Entry 1L9U (X-ray diffraction, 4.00 A resolution); this record covers chains A and C of the 6 polymer chains in the assembly.

Chain A:
Name: RNA polymerase, alpha subunit
Source organism: Thermus aquaticus
Notes: EC 2.7.7.6
UniProtKB: Q9KWU8 (RPOA_THEAQ); residues 1-314 here = UniProt positions 1-314
Sequence (314 residues; numbered 1 to 314; the number before each row is that of its first residue):
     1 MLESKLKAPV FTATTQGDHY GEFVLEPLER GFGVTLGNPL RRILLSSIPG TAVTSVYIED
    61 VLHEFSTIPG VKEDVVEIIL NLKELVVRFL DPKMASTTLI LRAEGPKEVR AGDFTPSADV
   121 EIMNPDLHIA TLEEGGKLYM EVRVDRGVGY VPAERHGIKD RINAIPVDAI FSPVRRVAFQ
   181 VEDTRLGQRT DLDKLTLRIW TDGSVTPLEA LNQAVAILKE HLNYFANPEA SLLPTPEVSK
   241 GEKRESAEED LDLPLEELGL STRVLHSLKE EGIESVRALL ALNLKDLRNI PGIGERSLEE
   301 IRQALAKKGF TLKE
Not modelled in the structure: 1-5, 230-314

Chain C:
Name: RNA polymerase, beta subunit
Source organism: Thermus aquaticus
Notes: EC 2.7.7.6
UniProtKB: Q9KWU7 (RPOB_THEAQ); numbering as in UniProt; present here: 1-621, 623-1119
Sequence (1118 residues; each row starts with the number of its first residue; note: 1 number in that range is skipped by the numbering (no residue carries it; nothing is unmodelled there)):
     1 MEIKRFGRIR EVIPLPPLTE IQVESYKKAL QADVPPEKRE NVGIQAAFKE TFPIEEGDKG
    61 KGGLVLDFLE YRIGDPPFSQ DECREKDLTY QAPLYARLQL IHKDTGLIKE DEVFLGHLPL
   121 MTEDGSFIIN GADRVIVSQI HRSPGVYFTP DPARPGRYIA SIIPLPKRGP WIDLEVEASG
   181 VVTMKVNKRK FPLVLLLRVL GYDQETLVRE LSAYGDLVQG LLDEAVLAMR PEEAMVRLFT
   241 LLRPGDPPKK DKALAYLFGL LADPKRYDLG EAGRYKAEEK LGVGLSGRTL VRFEDGEFKD
   301 EVFLPTLRYL FALTAGVPGH EVDDIDHLGN RRIRTVGELM ADQFRVGLAR LARGVRERMV
   361 MGSPDTLTPA KLVNSRPLEA ALREFFSRSQ LSQFKDETNP LSSLRHKRRI SALGPGGLTR
   421 ERAGFDVRDV HRTHYGRICP VETPEGANIG LITSLAAYAR VDALGFIRTP YRRVKNGVVT
   481 EEVVYMTASE EDRYTIAQAN TPLEGDRIAT DRVVARRRGE PVIVAPEEVE FMDVSPKQVF
   541 SLNTNLIPFL EHDDANRALM GSNMQTQAVP LIRAQAPVVM TGLEERVVRD SLAALYAEED
   601 GEVVKVDGTR IAVRYEDGRL V
   623 HPLRRYARSN QGTAFDQRPR VRVGQRVKKG DLLADGPASE EGFLALGQNV LVAIMPFDGY
   683 NFEDAIVISE ELLKRDFYTS IHIERYEIEA RDTKLGPERI TRDIPHLSEA ALRDLDEEGI
   743 VRIGAEVKPG DILVGRTSFK GEQEPSPEER LLRSIFGEKA RDVKDTSLRV PPGEGGIVVG
   803 RLRLRRGDPG VELKPGVREV VRVFVAQKRK LQVGDKLANR HGNKGVVAKI LPVEDMPHLP
   863 DGTPVDVILN PLGVPSRMNL GQILETHLGL AGYFLGQRYI SPVFDGATEP EIKELLAEAF
   923 NLYFGKRQGE GFGVDKREKE VLARAEKLGL VSPGKSPEEQ LKELFDLGKV VLYDGRTGEP
   983 FEGPIVVGQM FIMKLYHMVE DKMHARSTGP YSLITQQPLG GKAQFGGQRF GEMEVWALEA
  1043 YGAAHTLQEM LTIKSDDIEG RNAAYQAIIK GEDVPEPSVP ESFRVLVKEL QALALDVQTL
  1103 DEKDNPVDIF EGLASKR
Not modelled in the structure: 1, 57-62, 213-219, 246-253, 292-297, 650-652, 1117-1119

How chain A and chain C interact:
Pairs across the interface (5; chain A residue first):
  Gly70(A) with Val606(C); Gly608(C)
  Val71(A) with Gly608(C)
  Lys72(A) with Gly608(C)
  Val177(A) with Gly864(C)
Also at the interface, not in a pair above, chain A (9 interface residues in all): Leu62, Ile68, Pro69, Ala178, Val181
Also at the interface, not in a pair above, chain C (6 interface residues in all): Asp607, Gly746, Lys938

In short:
The interface between chain A and chain C involves 9 residues on one side and 6 on the other.
Chain A is RNA polymerase, alpha subunit and chain C is RNA polymerase, beta subunit, both from Thermus
aquaticus; the structure, Thermus aquaticus RNA polymerase holoenzyme at 4 A resolution, was determined by
X-ray diffraction.
